PDB entry 6WYA | X-ray diffraction, 2.41 A resolution | chains A and B of the 3 polymer chains in the assembly

# Chain A
Molecule: DNA polymerase
Organism: Thermococcus kodakarensis (strain ATCC BAA-918 / JCM 12380 / KOD1)
Notes: EC 2.7.7.7
UniProtKB: D0VWU9 (D0VWU9_THEKO); residues 1-774 here = UniProt positions 1-774
Amino-acid sequence (774 residues; numbered 1 to 774; the number before each row is that of its first residue):
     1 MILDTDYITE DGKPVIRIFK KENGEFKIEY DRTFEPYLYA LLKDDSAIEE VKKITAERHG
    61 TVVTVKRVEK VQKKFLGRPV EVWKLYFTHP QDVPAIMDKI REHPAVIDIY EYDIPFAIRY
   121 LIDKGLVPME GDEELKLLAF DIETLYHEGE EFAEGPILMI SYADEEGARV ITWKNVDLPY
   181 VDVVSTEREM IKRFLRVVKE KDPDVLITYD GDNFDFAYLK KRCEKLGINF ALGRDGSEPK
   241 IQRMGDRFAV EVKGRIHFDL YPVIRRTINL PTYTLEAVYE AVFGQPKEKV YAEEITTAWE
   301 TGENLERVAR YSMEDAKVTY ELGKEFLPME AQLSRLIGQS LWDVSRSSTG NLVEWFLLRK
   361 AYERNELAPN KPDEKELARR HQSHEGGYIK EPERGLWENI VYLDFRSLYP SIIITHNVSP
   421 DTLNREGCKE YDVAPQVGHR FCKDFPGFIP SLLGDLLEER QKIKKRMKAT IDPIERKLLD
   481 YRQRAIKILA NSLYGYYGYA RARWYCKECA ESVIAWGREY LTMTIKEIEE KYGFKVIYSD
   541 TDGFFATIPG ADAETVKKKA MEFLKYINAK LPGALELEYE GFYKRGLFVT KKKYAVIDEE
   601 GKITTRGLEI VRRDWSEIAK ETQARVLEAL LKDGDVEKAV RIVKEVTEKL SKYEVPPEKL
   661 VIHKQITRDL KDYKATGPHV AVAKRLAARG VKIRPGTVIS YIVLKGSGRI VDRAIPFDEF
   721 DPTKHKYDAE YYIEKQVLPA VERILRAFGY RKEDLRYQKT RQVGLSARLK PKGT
Unresolved in the structure: 757-774
Sequence notes: conflict Leu38 (Phe in D0VWU9), Met97 (Arg in D0VWU9), Ile118 (Lys in D0VWU9), Leu137 (Met in D0VWU9), His147 (Glu in D0VWU9), Asp210 (Asn in D0VWU9), His381 (Arg in D0VWU9), His384 (Tyr in D0VWU9), Ile389 (Val in D0VWU9), Arg466 (Lys in D0VWU9), Leu493 (Tyr in D0VWU9), Ile514 (Thr in D0VWU9), Leu521 (Ile in D0VWU9), Lys584 (Glu in D0VWU9), Leu587 (Phe in D0VWU9), Lys664 (Glu in D0VWU9), Val711 (Gly in D0VWU9), Lys735 (Asn in D0VWU9), Arg768 (Trp in D0VWU9)
Ion coordination: Mg2+ site 1 near Asp141 (its only coordinating residue here); Mg2+ site 2: Asp141, Glu143, Asp315
Small-molecule neighbours: DZ4 (2'-deoxy-5'-O-[(R)-hydroxy{[(R)-hydroxy(phosphonooxy)phosphoryl]amino}phosphoryl]adenosine): Phe405, Arg406, Ser407, Leu408, Tyr409, Pro410, Arg460, Lys464, Lys487, Asn491, Tyr494, Thr541, Asp542
What the authors report for this chain:
  - conformationally variable residues (loop rearrangement, side-chain flip): Met129 to Leu135, Trp355, Arg518
  - catalytic residues: Asp540, Asp542

# Chain B
Molecule: DNA strand 1
Sequence (23 nucleotides; numbered 1 to 23; the number before each row is that of its first residue):
     1 TATAGGCATA CGACCACAAC TGT
Unresolved in the structure: 23

# How chain A and chain B interact
Pairs across the interface (37; chain A residue first):
  Gly245(A) - DT1(B)  base contact
  Asp246(A) - DT1(B)  phosphate contact
  Ser348(A) - DT3(B)  phosphate contact
  Thr349(A) - DT3(B)  base contact
  Gly350(A) - DT3(B)  phosphate contact
  Ser383(A) - DG5(B)  hydrogen bond to the phosphate
  His384(A) - DA4(B)  phosphate contact
  His384(A) - DG5(B)  salt bridge to the phosphate
  Glu385(A) - DG5(B)  phosphate contact
  Glu385(A) - DG6(B)  phosphate contact
  Gly386(A) - DG5(B)  hydrogen bond to the phosphate
  Gly386(A) - DG6(B)  hydrogen bond to the phosphate
  Ile389(A) - DG6(B)  phosphate contact
  Ile389(A) - DC7(B)  sugar contact
  Tyr494(A) - DA4(B)  sugar contact
  Gly495(A) - DT3(B)  base contact
  Gly495(A) - DA4(B)  sugar contact
  Gly498(A) - DA4(B)  sugar contact
  Tyr499(A) - DT3(B)  phosphate contact
  Tyr499(A) - DA4(B)  phosphate contact
  Arg501(A) - DA2(B)  salt bridge to the phosphate
  Thr590(A) - DA8(B)  sugar contact
  Lys591(A) - DC7(B)  salt bridge to the phosphate
  Lys591(A) - DA8(B)  sugar contact
  Lys592(A) - DG5(B)  base contact
  Lys592(A) - DG6(B)  base contact
  Lys593(A) - DA8(B)  phosphate contact
  Lys593(A) - DT9(B)  salt bridge to the phosphate
  Ala675(A) - DA13(B)  phosphate contact
  Thr676(A) - DG12(B)  sugar contact
  Thr676(A) - DA13(B)  hydrogen bond to the phosphate
  Gly677(A) - DG12(B)  sugar contact
  Val711(A) - DG12(B)  phosphate contact
  Lys735(A) - DC11(B)  salt bridge to the phosphate
  Pro739(A) - DA10(B)  phosphate contact
  Arg743(A) - DT9(B)  salt bridge to the phosphate
  Arg743(A) - DA10(B)  salt bridge to the phosphate
Interface residues without a listed pair, chain A (37 interface residues in all): Met244, Gly387, Asn491, Ser492, Tyr496, Glu609, Trp615, Lys674, Pro678, Ile710, Tyr731

# Summary
The interface between chain A and chain B involves 37 residues on one side and 13 on the other, with 4
hydrogen bonds and 7 salt bridges. Polar contacts include Ser383(A)-DG5(B), Gly386(A)-DG5(B) and
Gly386(A)-DG6(B). Bound to chain A: compound DZ4. The paper reports catalytic residues Asp540(A) and
Asp542(A); conformational variability at Met129(A), Trp355(A) and Arg518(A).
Chain A is DNA polymerase (Thermococcus kodakarensis (strain ATCC BAA-918 / JCM 12380 / KOD1)) and chain B is
DNA strand 1; the structure, RTX (Reverse Transcription Xenopolymerase) in complex with a DNA duplex and
dAMPNPP, was determined by X-ray diffraction (same publication as 6WYB).
